PDB entry 6N6X | X-ray diffraction, 3.10 A resolution | chain A

# Chain A
Name: Beta-lactamase oxa23
Organism: Acinetobacter baumannii
Notes: EC 3.5.2.6
UniProtKB: Q9L4P2 (Q9L4P2_ACIBA); residue numbers follow UniProt; this construct covers 35-273
Amino-acid sequence (239 residues; each row starts with the number of its first residue):
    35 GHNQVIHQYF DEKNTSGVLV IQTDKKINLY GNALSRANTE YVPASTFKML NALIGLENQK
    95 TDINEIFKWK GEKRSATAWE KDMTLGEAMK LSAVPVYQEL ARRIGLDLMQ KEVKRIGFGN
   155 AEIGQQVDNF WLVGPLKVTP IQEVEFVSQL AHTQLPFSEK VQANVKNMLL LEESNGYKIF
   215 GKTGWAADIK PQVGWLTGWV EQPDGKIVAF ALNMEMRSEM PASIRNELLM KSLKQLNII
Sequence notes: engineered mutation Ala110 (Phe in Q9L4P2), Ala221 (Met in Q9L4P2)
Modified / non-standard residues: Lys82 (lysine nz-carboxylic acid; KCX)
Curated features (UniProtKB/Swiss-Prot):
  - active site: Ser79 (Acyl-ester intermediate)
  - binding site (a beta-lactam): Ser79, Lys82, Ser126, Thr217, Trp219, Arg259
  - modified residue: Lys82 (N6-carboxylysine)
  - mutagenesis: Ala220 (A220AA: Confers hydrolytic capacity, with respect to ceftazidime. Increases catalytic efficiency about 10-fold, with respect to cefotaxime ...)
Covalently attached groups: Imipenem (ID1) linked to Ser79
Residues lining bound ligands: Imipenem (ID1): Ala78, Lys82, Trp113, Ser126, Val128, Leu166, Thr217, Gly218, Trp219, Ala221, Ser252, Arg259
What the authors report for this chain:
  - mutagenesis - F110A: unchanged growth in response to imipenem
  - mutagenesis - F110A (4-fold), F110A/M221A, M221A (2-fold): decreased growth in response to meropenem
  - mutagenesis - F110A/M221A (2-fold), M221A (2-fold): decreased growth in response to imipenem
  - mutagenesis - F110A/M221A (2-fold): decreased growth in response to ampicillin
  - mutagenesis - F110A/M221A: decreased growth in response to doripenem
  - mutagenesis - F110A/M221A: decreased binding to meropenem
  - mutagenesis - F110A/M221A (60-fold): decreased binding to doripenem
  - mutagenesis - F110A/M221A: decreased binding to imipenem
  - mutagenesis - F110A/M221A (less than 2-fold): unchanged catalytic activity on carbapenem antibiotics
  - catalytic residues: Ser79 (citing earlier work)

# Summary
Imipenem is covalently linked to Ser79. Curated annotation (UniProt) lists active-site residue Ser79, 6
beta-lactam-binding residues and one mutagenesis site. From the paper: the catalytic residue Ser79; F110A,
F110A/M221A and M221A reduce growth in response to meropenem.
Chain A is Beta-lactamase oxa23 (Acinetobacter baumannii); the structure, OXA-23 mutant F110A/M221A neutral pH
form imipenem complex, was determined by X-ray diffraction, deposited together with 6N6T, 6N6U, 6N6V, 6N6W and
6N6Y.
